Entry 2B1A (X-ray diffraction, 2.35 A resolution); this record covers chains H and P of the 3 polymer chains in the assembly.

== Chain H ==
Molecule: Fab 2219, heavy chain
Organism: Homo sapiens
Notes: fragment: heavy chain; antibody fragment or engineered binder
Chain sequence (226 residues; each row starts with the number of its first residue; note: 14 numbers in that range are skipped by the numbering (no residue carries them; nothing is unmodelled there); a row labelled like 82A-82C holds insertion residues (82A, then the next letters in order)):
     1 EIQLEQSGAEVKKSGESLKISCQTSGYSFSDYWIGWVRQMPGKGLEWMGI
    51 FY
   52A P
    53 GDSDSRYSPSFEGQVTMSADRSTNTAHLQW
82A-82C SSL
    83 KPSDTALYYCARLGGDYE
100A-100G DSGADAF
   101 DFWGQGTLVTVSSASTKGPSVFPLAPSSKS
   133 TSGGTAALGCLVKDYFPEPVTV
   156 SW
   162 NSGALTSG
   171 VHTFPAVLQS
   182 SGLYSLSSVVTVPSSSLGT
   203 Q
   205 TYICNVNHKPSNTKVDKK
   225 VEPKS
Disulfides: Cys22-Cys92, Cys142-Cys208

== Chain P ==
Molecule: UG1033 peptide of Exterior membrane glycoprotein GP120
Chain sequence (23 residues; row label = number of the first residue in the row; note: 2 numbers in that range are skipped by the numbering (no residue carries them; nothing is unmodelled there)):
   301 NNTRKSIHL
   312 GPGRAFYATGDIIG
Unresolved in the structure: 301-302, 321-325

== Chain H / chain P interface ==
Contacting residue pairs - 27 pairs, chain H then chain P:
  Asp31(H) with Thr303(P); Arg304(P)
  Tyr32(H) with Arg304(P), hydrogen bond
  Trp33(H) with Lys305(P), hydrogen bond (side chain-backbone); Tyr318(P), hydrophobic
  Ile50(H) with Ile307(P), hydrophobic
  Tyr52(H) with Thr303(P); Lys305(P)
  Asp54(H) with Lys305(P), salt bridge
  Asp56(H) with Lys305(P), salt bridge
  Leu95(H) with Ile307(P), hydrophobic
  Asp98(H) with Arg304(P), salt bridge
  Glu100(H) with Arg304(P), hydrogen bond (backbone-side chain); His308(P), salt bridge
  Asp100A(H) with Arg304(P), hydrogen bond (backbone-side chain)
  Ser100B(H) with Thr303(P); Arg304(P), hydrogen bond (backbone-side chain); His308(P)
  Gly100C(H) with Thr303(P), hydrogen bond (backbone-side chain); Arg304(P), hydrogen bond (backbone-side chain); Ser306(P); His308(P)
  Ala100D(H) with Arg304(P); Ser306(P), hydrogen bond (backbone-backbone); Ile307(P); His308(P), hydrogen bond (backbone-backbone)
  Asp100E(H) with His308(P), salt bridge
Also at the interface, not in a pair above, chain H (16 interface residues in all): Arg58

== Summary ==
16 residues of chain H face 7 of chain P across their interface, with 9 hydrogen bonds and 5 salt bridges.
Polar pairs include Asp54(H)-Lys305(P), Asp56(H)-Lys305(P) and Asp98(H)-Arg304(P).
Here chain H is Fab 2219, heavy chain (Homo sapiens) and chain P is UG1033 peptide of Exterior membrane
glycoprotein GP120. Entry 2B1A (Crystal structure analysis of anti-HIV-1 V3 Fab 2219 in complex with UG1033
peptide) was determined by X-ray diffraction (same publication as 2B1H).
